4HAX - chains A and B of the 3 polymer chains in the assembly; structure by X-ray diffraction, 2.28 A resolution.

Chain A:
Molecule: GTP-binding nuclear protein Ran
Organism: Homo sapiens
UniProt: P62826 (RAN_HUMAN); residue numbers follow UniProt; this construct covers 1-216
Amino-acid sequence (216 residues; each row starts with the number of its first residue):
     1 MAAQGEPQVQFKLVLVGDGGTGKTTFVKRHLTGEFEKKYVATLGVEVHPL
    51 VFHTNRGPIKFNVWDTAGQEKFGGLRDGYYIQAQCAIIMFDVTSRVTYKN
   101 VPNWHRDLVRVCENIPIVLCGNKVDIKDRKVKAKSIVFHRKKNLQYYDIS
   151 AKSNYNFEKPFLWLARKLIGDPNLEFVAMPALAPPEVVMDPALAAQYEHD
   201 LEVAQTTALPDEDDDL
Not modelled in the structure: 1-7, 187-195
Ion coordination: Mg2+: Thr24, Thr42 (together with GMP-PNP)
Residues lining bound ligands: GMP-PNP (GNP; phosphoaminophosphonic acid-guanylate ester): Gly17, Asp18, Gly19, Gly20, Thr21, Gly22, Lys23, Thr24, Thr25, Phe35, Glu36, Lys37, Lys38, Tyr39, Val40, Ala41, Thr42, Thr66, Ala67, Gly68, Gln69, Asn122, Lys123, Asp125, Ile126, Ser150, Ala151, Lys152
Swiss-Prot annotation at these positions:
  - region: Lys37 to Val45 (Switch-I), Gly68 to Gln84 (Switch-II), Asp211 to Leu216 (Interaction with RANBP1)
  - binding site (GTP): Asp18 to Thr25, Glu36 to Thr42, Gly68, Asn122 to Asp125, Ser150 to Lys152
  - site: Gln69 (Essential for GTP hydrolysis)
  - modified residue: Ala2 (N-acetylalanine), Thr24 (Phosphothreonine), Lys37 (N6-acetyllysine), Lys60 (N6-acetyllysine), Lys71 (N6-acetyllysine), Lys99 (N6-acetyllysine), Lys134 (N6-acetyllysine), Lys159 (N6-acetyllysine)
  - cross-link (Glycyl lysine isopeptide (Lys-Gly)): Lys71 (interchain with G-Cter in SUMO2), Lys152 (interchain with G-Cter in SUMO2)
  - mutagenesis: Gly19 (G19V: Blocks DNA replication; when associated with L-69), Thr24 (T24L: Has low binding affinity for GTP and GDP. Almost completely abolishes interaction with BIRC5; T24N: Has low binding affinity for GTP and GDP. Decreases nuclear import of proteins and RNA ...), Thr25 (T25A: Minor effect on the interaction with the alpha phosphate group of bound GTP), Lys37 (K37Q: Mimics acetylation; enhances the nuclear export of RELA/p65; K37R: Decreased acetylation), Tyr39 (Y39A: Abolishes steric hindrance that traps the essential Q-69 in an unreactive position, and causes slow GTP hydrolysis in wild-type ...), Gln69 (Q69L: Strongly decreased GTPase activity. Probably locked in the GTP-bound form. Loss of interaction with NUTF2. Decreases nuclear location and leads to cytoplasmic location during interphase ...), Glu70 (E70A: Strongly decreases the relase of bound GDP), Arg76 (R76E: Probable loss of interaction with NUTF2. Loss of transport to the nucleus), Lys134 (K134Q: Loss of normal mitotic chromosome segregation and defective mitotic spindle orientation; K134R: Loss of normal mitotic chromosome segregation and formation of sister chromatid bridges), Asp211 to Leu216 (No effect on GTPase activity. Abolishes interaction with RANBP1)

Chain B:
Molecule: Ran-specific GTPase-activating protein 1
Organism: Saccharomyces cerevisiae
Notes: fragment: RanDB1
UniProt: P41920 (YRB1_YEAST); numbering as in UniProt (aligned over 62-201)
Amino-acid sequence (140 residues; each row starts with the number of its first residue):
    62 DIHFEPVVHLEKVDVKTMEEDEEVLYKVRAKLFRFDKDAKEWKERGTGDC
   112 KFLKNKKTNKVRILMRRDKTLKICANHIIAPEYTLKPNVGSDRSWVYACT
   162 ADIAEGEAEAFTFAIRFGSKENADKFKEEFEKAQEINKKA
Not modelled in the structure: 62, 70-76, 201
Sequence notes: conflict Lys98 (Ala in P41920)

Chain A / chain B interface:
Residue-residue contacts (88):
  Arg29(A) - Glu105(B)  salt bridge
  His30(A) - Arg128(B)
  Thr32(A) - Glu105(B)
  Thr32(A) - Arg106(B)
  Thr32(A) - Arg128(B)  hydrogen bond (backbone-side chain)
  Gly33(A) - Glu105(B)
  Gly33(A) - Arg128(B)
  Glu34(A) - Lys104(B)  salt bridge
  Glu34(A) - Glu105(B)  hydrogen bond (backbone-backbone)
  Val51(A) - Lys133(B)  hydrogen bond (backbone-side chain)
  Phe52(A) - Lys133(B)
  Phe157(A) - Asp129(B)
  Phe157(A) - Lys130(B)
  Phe157(A) - Thr131(B)
  Glu158(A) - Lys130(B)
  Ala178(A) - Thr78(B)
  Ala178(A) - Arg127(B)
  Ala178(A) - Leu132(B)
  Met179(A) - Arg127(B)  hydrogen bond (backbone-side chain)
  Met179(A) - Lys133(B)
  Met179(A) - Ile134(B)
  Pro180(A) - Lys77(B)
  Pro180(A) - Thr78(B)
  Pro180(A) - Ile134(B)
  Ala181(A) - Thr78(B)  hydrogen bond (backbone-backbone)
  Ala181(A) - Met79(B)
  Ala181(A) - Arg123(B)  hydrogen bond (backbone-side chain)
  Ala181(A) - Leu125(B)  hydrophobic
  Ala181(A) - Arg127(B)
  Leu182(A) - Arg123(B)  hydrogen bond (backbone-side chain)
  Leu182(A) - Asn137(B)  hydrogen bond (backbone-side chain)
  Leu182(A) - Ile164(B)
  Ala183(A) - Ile164(B)
  Pro184(A) - Arg123(B)
  Pro184(A) - Asn137(B)
  Pro184(A) - His138(B)
  Pro184(A) - Ile139(B)
  Pro184(A) - Ile164(B)  hydrophobic
  Pro185(A) - Ile139(B)
  Pro185(A) - Ala162(B)  hydrophobic
  Pro185(A) - Ile164(B)
  Glu186(A) - Lys121(B)  salt bridge
  Glu186(A) - Ile139(B)
  Tyr197(A) - Ala159(B)  hydrophobic
  Asp200(A) - Lys98(B)  salt bridge
  Leu201(A) - Val157(B)  hydrophobic
  Leu201(A) - Thr173(B)
  Val203(A) - Phe96(B)  hydrophobic
  Ala204(A) - Phe96(B)  hydrophobic
  Ala204(A) - Trp103(B)  hydrogen bond (backbone-side chain)
  Ala204(A) - Asn149(B)  hydrogen bond (backbone-side chain)
  Ala204(A) - Thr173(B)
  Gln205(A) - Lys147(B)
  Gln205(A) - Pro148(B)
  Gln205(A) - Asn149(B)  hydrogen bond (backbone-side chain)
  Gln205(A) - Val150(B)  hydrogen bond (backbone-backbone)
  Gln205(A) - Val157(B)
  Thr206(A) - Val150(B)
  Thr207(A) - Phe96(B)
  Thr207(A) - Lys101(B)
  Thr207(A) - Trp103(B)  hydrogen bond (backbone-side chain)
  Thr207(A) - Asn149(B)  hydrogen bond (backbone-side chain)
  Ala208(A) - Trp103(B)
  Ala208(A) - Asn149(B)
  Ala208(A) - Val150(B)
  Leu209(A) - Phe94(B)  hydrophobic
  Leu209(A) - Trp103(B)  hydrophobic
  Leu209(A) - Asn149(B)  hydrogen bond (backbone-side chain)
  Leu209(A) - Ser155(B)
  Leu209(A) - Ala175(B)  hydrophobic
  Leu209(A) - Arg177(B)
  Pro210(A) - Phe94(B)  hydrophobic
  Pro210(A) - Trp103(B)
  Pro210(A) - Arg177(B)  hydrogen bond (backbone-side chain)
  Asp211(A) - Arg177(B)  hydrogen bond (backbone-side chain)
  Glu212(A) - Gly151(B)
  Glu212(A) - Ser152(B)  hydrogen bond
  Glu212(A) - Arg154(B)  salt bridge
  Glu212(A) - Arg177(B)  salt bridge
  Asp214(A) - Arg154(B)  hydrogen bond (backbone-side chain)
  Asp215(A) - Arg154(B)  hydrogen bond (backbone-side chain)
  Asp215(A) - Gly179(B)
  Leu216(A) - Arg90(B)
  Leu216(A) - Lys92(B)  hydrogen bond (backbone-side chain)
  Leu216(A) - Arg154(B)
  Leu216(A) - Arg177(B)  hydrogen bond (backbone-side chain)
  Leu216(A) - Phe178(B)
  Leu216(A) - Gly179(B)
Interface residues without a listed pair, chain A (40 interface residues in all): Leu31, Phe35, Leu50, Phe176, Val177, Asp213
Interface residues without a listed pair, chain B (50 interface residues in all): Glu80, Ala91, Arg95, Asp153, Tyr158, Ala165

Summary:
Chain A and chain B form an interface of 40 and 50 residues respectively, with 22 hydrogen bonds and 6 salt
bridges. Polar pairs include Arg29(A)-Glu105(B), Glu34(A)-Lys104(B) and Glu186(A)-Lys121(B). Bound to chain A:
GMP-PNP.
Here chain A is GTP-binding nuclear protein Ran (Homo sapiens) and chain B is Ran-specific GTPase-activating
protein 1 (Saccharomyces cerevisiae). Entry 4HAX (Crystal structure of CRM1 inhibitor Ratjadone A in complex
with CRM1(K579A)-Ran-RanBP1) was determined by X-ray diffraction together with 4HAU, 4HAV, 4HAW, 4HAY, 4HAZ,
4HB2, 4HB3 and 4HB4 from the same study.
